Entry 2HMI (X-ray diffraction, 2.80 A resolution); this record covers chains B and C of the 6 polymer chains in the assembly.

== Chain B ==
Protein: Hisubunit of V-1 reverse transcriptase
Source organism: Human immunodeficiency virus 1
Notes: EC 2.7.7.49
UniProtKB: P03366 (POL_HV1B1); residues 1-430 here correspond to UniProt positions 599-1028 (UniProt number = residue number + 598)
Amino-acid sequence (430 residues; each row starts with the number of its first residue):
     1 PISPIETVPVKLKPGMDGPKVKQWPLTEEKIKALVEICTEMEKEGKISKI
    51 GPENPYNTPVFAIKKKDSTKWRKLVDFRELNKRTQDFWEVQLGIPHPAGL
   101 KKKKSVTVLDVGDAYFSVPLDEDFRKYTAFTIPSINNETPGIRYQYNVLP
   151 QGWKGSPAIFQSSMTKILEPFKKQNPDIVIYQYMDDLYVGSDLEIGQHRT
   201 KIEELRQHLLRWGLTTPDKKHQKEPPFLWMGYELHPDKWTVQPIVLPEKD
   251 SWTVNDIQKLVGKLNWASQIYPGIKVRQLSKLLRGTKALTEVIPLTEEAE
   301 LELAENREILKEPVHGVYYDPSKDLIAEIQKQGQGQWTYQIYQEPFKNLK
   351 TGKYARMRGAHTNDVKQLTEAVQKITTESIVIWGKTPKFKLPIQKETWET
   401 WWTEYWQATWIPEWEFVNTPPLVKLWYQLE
Sequence notes: engineered mutation Ser280 (Cys447 in P03366)
Curated features (UniProtKB/Swiss-Prot):
  - binding site (Mg(2+)): Asp186
  - site: Trp402 (Essential for RT p66/p51 heterodimerization)

== Chain C ==
Protein: Fab fragment of monoclonal antibody 28
Source organism: Mus musculus
Notes: fragment: fab fragment; antibody fragment or engineered binder
Amino-acid sequence (214 residues; each row starts with the number of its first residue):
     1 DIQMTQTTSSLSASLGDRVTISCSASQDISSYLNWYQQKPEGTVKLLIYY
    51 TSSLHSGVPSAFSGSGSGTDYSLTISNLEPEDFATYYCQQYSKFPWTFGG
   101 GTKLEIKRADAAPTVSIFPPSSEQLTSGGASVVCFLNNFYPKDINVAWAI
   151 DGSAAANGVLNSWTDQDSKDSTYSMSSTLTLTADEYEAANSYTCAATHKT
   201 STSPIVKSFNANEC
Cystine bridges: Cys23-Cys88, Cys134-Cys194

== How chain B and chain C interact ==
Pairs across the interface - 8 pairs, chain B then chain C:
  Glu224(B) - Tyr91(C)
  Glu224(B) - Phe94(C)
  Glu224(B) - Trp96(C)
  Pro225(B) - Tyr32(C)
  Pro225(B) - Ser92(C)
  Pro226(B) - Tyr32(C)
  Phe227(B) - Tyr91(C)  hydrophobic
  Arg358(B) - Tyr50(C)  hydrogen bond

== Overview ==
5 residues of chain B and 6 residues of chain C are in contact; the contacts include 1 hydrogen bond. The
hydrogen-bonded pair is Arg358(B)-Tyr50(C). Curated annotation (UniProt) lists Mg2+-binding residue Asp186(B)
on chain B.
Here chain B is Hisubunit of V-1 reverse transcriptase (Human immunodeficiency virus 1) and chain C is Fab
fragment of monoclonal antibody 28 (Mus musculus). Entry 2HMI (HIV-1 reverse transcriptase/fragment of fab
28/DNA complex) was determined by X-ray diffraction.
